PDB entry 8DPM | electron microscopy, 3.00 A resolution | chains J and D of the 15 polymer chains in the assembly

[Chain J]
Molecule: Antibody 9.20.1A2 Fab light chain
Organism: Homo sapiens
Notes: antibody fragment or engineered binder
Chain sequence (112 residues; numbered 1 to 112; the number before each row is that of its first residue):
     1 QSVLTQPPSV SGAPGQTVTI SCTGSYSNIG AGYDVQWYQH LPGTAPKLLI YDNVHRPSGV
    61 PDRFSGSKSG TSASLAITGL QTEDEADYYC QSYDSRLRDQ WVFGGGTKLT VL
Disordered / not traced: 1-2
Cystine bridges: C22-C90

[Chain D]
Molecule: Antibody 9.20.1A2 Fab heavy chain
Organism: Homo sapiens
Notes: antibody fragment or engineered binder
Chain sequence (122 residues; row label = number of the first residue in the row):
     1 EVQLVESGGD LVQPGGSLRL SCAASGITLS GVWMNWVRQA PGKGLEWIGR IKSTSDGGRA
    61 DFAAPARGRF TMSRDESKNK LFLQMNNLGI EDTGMYYCFT RVQRDGTKDD FWGRGTLVTV
   121 SS
Disordered / not traced: 1, 121-122
Cystine bridges: C22-C98

[Chain J / chain D interface]
Contacting residue pairs - 7 pairs, chain J then chain D:
  K47(J) with E76(D); S77(D)
  G59(J) with T28(D); E76(D)
  P61(J) with E76(D)
  E83(J) with D75(D); S77(D)

[Overview]
Chain J and chain D each contribute 4 residues to their interface.
Chain J is Antibody 9.20.1A2 Fab light chain and chain D is Antibody 9.20.1A2 Fab heavy chain, both from Homo
sapiens; the structure, Structure of EBOV GP lacking the mucin-like domain with 9.20.1A2 Fab and 6D6 scFv
bound, was determined by electron microscopy together with 8DPL from the same study.
